PDB entry 3AK2 | X-ray diffraction, 1.35 A resolution | chains A and D of the 4 polymer chains in the assembly

Chain A (and D):
Protein: Superoxide dismutase [Mn/Fe]
Source organism: Aeropyrum pernix
Notes: EC 1.15.1.1; chain D of this document is another copy of the same molecule, construct and numbering; everything in this record applies to it too
Reference sequence: Q9Y8H8 (SODF_AERPE); numbering as in UniProt (aligned over 1-214)
Chain sequence (214 residues; numbered 1 to 214; the number before each row is that of its first residue):
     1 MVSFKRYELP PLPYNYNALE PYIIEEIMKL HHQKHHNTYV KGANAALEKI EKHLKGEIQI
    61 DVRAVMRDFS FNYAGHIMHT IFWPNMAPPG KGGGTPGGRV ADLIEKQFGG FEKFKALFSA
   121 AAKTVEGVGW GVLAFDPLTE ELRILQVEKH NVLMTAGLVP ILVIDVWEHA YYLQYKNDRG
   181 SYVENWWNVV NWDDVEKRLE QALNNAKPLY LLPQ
Not modelled in the structure: 212-214 (chain D: 1, 211-214)
Ion coordination: Mn2+: His31, His79, Asp165, His169
UniProt features mapped onto this chain:
  - binding site (Fe(3+)): His31, His79, Asp165, His169
  - binding site (Mn(2+)): His31, His79, Asp165, His169

Interface between chain A and chain D:
Pairs across the interface - 8 pairs, chain A then chain D:
  Asp61(A) with Asp68(D)
  Arg63(A) with Asp68(D), salt bridge
  Ala64(A) with Ala64(D), hydrophobic
  Arg67(A) with Arg67(D); Lys149(D)
  Asp68(A) with Asp61(D); Arg63(D), salt bridge
  Lys149(A) with Arg67(D)

In short:
Chain A and chain D each contribute 6 residues to their interface; the contacts include 2 salt bridges. Its
one salt-bridged contact is Arg63(A)-Asp68(D). His31(A), His79(A), Asp165(A) and His169(A) form the Mn2+ site.
UniProt lists 4 Fe3+-binding residues and 4 Mn2+-binding residues on chain A.
Both chains are Superoxide dismutase [Mn/Fe] (Aeropyrum pernix). Entry 3AK2 (Superoxide dismutase from
Aeropyrum pernix K1, Mn-bound form) was determined by X-ray diffraction (same publication as 3AK1 and 3AK3).
